PDB entry 7KRN | electron microscopy, 3.40 A resolution | chains A and T of the 7 polymer chains in the assembly

[Chain A]
Protein: RNA-directed RNA polymerase
Organism: Severe acute respiratory syndrome coronavirus 2
Notes: EC 2.7.7.48
Reference sequence: P0DTD1 (R1AB_SARS2); residues 1-932 here correspond to UniProt positions 4393-5324 (UniProt number = residue number + 4392)
Sequence (932 residues; row label = number of the first residue in the row):
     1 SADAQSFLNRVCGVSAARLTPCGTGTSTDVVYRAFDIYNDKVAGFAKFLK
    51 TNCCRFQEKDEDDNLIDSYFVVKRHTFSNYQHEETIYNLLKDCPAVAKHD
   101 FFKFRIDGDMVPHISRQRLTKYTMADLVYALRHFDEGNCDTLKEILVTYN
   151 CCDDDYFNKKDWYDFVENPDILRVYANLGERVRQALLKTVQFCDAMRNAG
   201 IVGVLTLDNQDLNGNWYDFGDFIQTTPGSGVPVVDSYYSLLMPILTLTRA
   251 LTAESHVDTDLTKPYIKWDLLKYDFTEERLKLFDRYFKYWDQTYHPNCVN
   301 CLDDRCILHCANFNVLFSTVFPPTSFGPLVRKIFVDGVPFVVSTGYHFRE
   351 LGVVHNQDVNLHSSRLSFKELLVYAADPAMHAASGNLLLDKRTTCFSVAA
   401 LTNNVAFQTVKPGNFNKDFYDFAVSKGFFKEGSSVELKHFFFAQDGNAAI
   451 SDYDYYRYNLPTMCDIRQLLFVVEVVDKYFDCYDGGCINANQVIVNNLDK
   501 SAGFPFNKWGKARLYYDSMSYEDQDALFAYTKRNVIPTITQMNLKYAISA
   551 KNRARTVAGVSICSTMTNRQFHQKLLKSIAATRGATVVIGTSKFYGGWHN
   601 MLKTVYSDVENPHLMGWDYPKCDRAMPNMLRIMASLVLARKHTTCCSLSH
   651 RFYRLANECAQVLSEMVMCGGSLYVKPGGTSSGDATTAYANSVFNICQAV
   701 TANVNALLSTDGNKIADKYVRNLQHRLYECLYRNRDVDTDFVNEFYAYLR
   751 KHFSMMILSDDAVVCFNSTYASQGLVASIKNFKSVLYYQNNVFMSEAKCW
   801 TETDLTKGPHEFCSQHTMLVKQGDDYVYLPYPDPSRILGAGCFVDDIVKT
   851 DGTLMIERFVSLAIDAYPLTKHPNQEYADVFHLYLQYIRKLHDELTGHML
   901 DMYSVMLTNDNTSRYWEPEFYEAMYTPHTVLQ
Not modelled in the structure: 1-2, 930-932
Ion coordination: Mg2+: Asn209, Asp218 (together with ADP); Zn2+ site 1: His295, Cys301, Cys306, Cys310; Zn2+ site 2: Cys487, His642, Cys645, Cys646
Ligand contacts:
  - chapso (1N7), molecule 1: Arg197, Gly230, Val231, Lys288, Tyr289, Trp290, Asp291
  - chapso (1N7), molecule 2: Val202, Val204, Asp221, Ile223, Val233, Arg733
  - chapso (1N7), molecule 3: Tyr903, Ser904, Val905
  - ADP: Phe35, Lys50, Asn52, Cys53, Val71, Lys73, Arg74, His75, Asn79, Arg116, Asp208, Asn209, Tyr217, Asp218, Gly220, Asp221
Curated features (UniProtKB/Swiss-Prot):
  - region: Lys545 to Arg555 (Interaction with RMP Remdesivir), Thr582 to Pro620 (RdRp Palm N-ter)
  - active site: Ser759, Asp760, Asp761
  - binding site (Mn(2+)): Asn209, Asp218
  - binding site (Zn(2+)): His295, Cys301, Cys306, Cys310, Cys487, His642, Cys645, Cys646
  - site: Gln932 (Cleavage)
Reported in the primary citation:
  - catalytic residues: Asp760 (citing earlier work)
  - mutagenesis - D760A: increased binding to BTC scaffolds

[Chain T]
Molecule: 55-nt RNA strand
Sequence (55 nucleotides; numbered 1 to 55; the number before each row is that of its first residue):
     1 CUAUCCCCAUGUGAUUUUAAUAGCUUCUUAGGAGAAUGACGUAGCAUGCU
    51 ACGCG
Not modelled in the structure: 1-5, 13-17, 54-55

[How chain A and chain T interact]
Residue-residue contacts (36; chain A residue first):
  Asn496(A) - A22(T)  hydrogen bond to the phosphate
  Lys500(A) - A19(T)  phosphate contact
  Lys500(A) - A20(T)  phosphate contact
  Ser501(A) - U18(T)  hydrogen bond to the phosphate
  Ser501(A) - A19(T)  hydrogen bond to the phosphate
  Asn507(A) - U18(T)  phosphate contact
  Asn543(A) - U18(T)  sugar contact
  Lys545(A) - A19(T)  base contact
  Val557(A) - A19(T)  base contact
  Ala558(A) - A19(T)  sugar contact
  Gly559(A) - A19(T)  sugar contact
  Arg569(A) - A20(T)  salt bridge to the phosphate
  Arg569(A) - U21(T)  salt bridge to the phosphate
  Lys577(A) - A22(T)  salt bridge to the phosphate
  Ala580(A) - A22(T)  sugar contact
  Gly590(A) - A22(T)  hydrogen bond to the sugar
  Gly590(A) - G23(T)  sugar contact
  Ser592(A) - G23(T)  sugar contact
  Phe594(A) - G23(T)  sugar contact
  Phe594(A) - C24(T)  sugar contact
  Tyr595(A) - C24(T)  phosphate contact
  Tyr595(A) - U25(T)  hydrogen bond to the phosphate
  Ser682(A) - A19(T)  base contact
  Gly683(A) - A19(T)  hydrogen bond to the sugar
  Gly683(A) - A20(T)  sugar contact
  Asp684(A) - A20(T)  hydrogen bond to the sugar
  Ala685(A) - A20(T)  hydrogen bond to the sugar
  Tyr689(A) - U21(T)  hydrogen bond to the sugar
  Tyr689(A) - A22(T)  sugar contact
  Glu857(A) - U26(T)  sugar contact
  Val860(A) - U25(T)  sugar contact
  Ile864(A) - U25(T)  sugar contact
  Arg914(A) - U26(T)  salt bridge to the phosphate
  Tyr915(A) - U26(T)  sugar contact
  Met924(A) - C24(T)  sugar contact
  Met924(A) - U25(T)  sugar contact
Interface residues without a listed pair, chain A (34 interface residues in all): Asn497, Gln541, Leu544, Ile589, Lys593, Ser861, Phe920

[In short]
34 residues of chain A and 9 residues of chain T are in contact, with 9 hydrogen bonds and 4 salt bridges.
Polar contacts include Gly590(A)-A22(T), Gly683(A)-A19(T) and Asp684(A)-A20(T). Chain A binds ADP and 3 copies
of chapso. From the paper: the catalytic residue Asp760(A); D760A of chain A increases binding to BTC
scaffolds.
Here chain A is RNA-directed RNA polymerase (Severe acute respiratory syndrome coronavirus 2) and chain T is a
55-nt RNA strand. Entry 7KRN (Structure of SARS-CoV-2 backtracked complex bound to nsp13 helicase -
nsp13(1)-BTC) was determined by electron microscopy together with 7KRO and 7KRP from the same study.
